6PCF - chains A and D; structure by X-ray diffraction, 2.20 A resolution.

# Chain A (and D)
Molecule: Cytochrome c oxidase assembly factor 6 homolog
Source organism: Homo sapiens
Notes: chain D of this document is another copy of the same molecule, construct and numbering; everything in this record applies to it too
Reference sequence: Q5JTJ3 (COA6_HUMAN); residues 49-113 here = UniProt positions 49-113
Sequence (65 residues; numbered 49 to 113; the number before each row is that of its first residue):
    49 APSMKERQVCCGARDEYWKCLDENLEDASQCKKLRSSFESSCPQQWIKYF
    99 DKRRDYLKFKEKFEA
Not modelled in the structure: 49-55 (chain D: 49)
Sequence notes: engineered mutation Cys59 (Trp in Q5JTJ3)
Curated features (UniProtKB/Swiss-Prot):
  - motif: Cys58, Gly60 to Cys68 (Cx9C motif), Cys79 to Cys90 (Cx10C motif)
  - natural variant: Cys59 (W59C: In MC4DN13; this construct carries the variant), Trp66 (W66R: In MC4DN13)
Cystine bridges: Cys58-Cys90, Cys68-Cys79
What the authors report for this chain:
  - self-association interface (contacts with another copy of this molecule); pairs are residue here / residue on that copy: Cys59-Cys59 (disulfide)
  - mutagenesis - W59C: unchanged binding to Cu(I) (citing earlier work)
  - mutagenesis - Y97A, Y97A/Y104A, R101A, Y104A: unchanged binding to Cytochrome c oxidase assembly factor 6 homolog (chain A)
  - mutagenesis - C58S/C90S: abolished binding to Cu(I)
  - mutagenesis - C68S/C79S (10-fold): decreased binding to Cu(I)
  - mutagenesis - C58S/C90S: decreased localization

# Chain A / chain D interface
Cross-chain cystine bridges: Cys59(A)-Cys59(D)
Pairs across the interface (14):
  Val57(A) with Arg55(D)
  Cys59(A) with Cys59(D), disulfide; Arg62(D)
  Arg62(A) with Cys59(D); Arg62(D); Asp63(D), salt bridge
  Asp63(A) with Arg62(D), salt bridge
  Pro91(A) with Met52(D)
  Trp94(A) with Met52(D), hydrophobic; Gln56(D), hydrogen bond
  Arg101(A) with Asp63(D), hydrogen bond (side chain-backbone); Lys67(D)
  Leu105(A) with Lys67(D)
  Lys108(A) with Glu71(D), salt bridge
Other interface residues (no listed pair), chain A (10 interface residues in all): Ser89
Other interface residues (no listed pair), chain D (9 interface residues in all): Trp94

# Summary
10 residues of chain A face 9 of chain D across their interface; the contacts include 1 disulfide bond, 2
hydrogen bonds and 3 salt bridges. Polar pairs include Arg62(A)-Asp63(D), Lys108(A)-Glu71(D) and
Trp94(A)-Gln56(D). The paper reports that C58S/C90S of chain A abolish binding to Cu(I); a self-association
interface involving Cys59(A); 7 substitutions were tested in all.
Chain A and chain D are both Cytochrome c oxidase assembly factor 6 homolog (Homo sapiens); the structure,
Human Coa6: W59C mutant protein, was determined by X-ray diffraction (same publication as 6PCE).
